PDB entry 3L4K | X-ray diffraction, 2.98 A resolution | chains A and D of the 5 polymer chains in the assembly

[Chain A]
Molecule: DNA topoisomerase 2
Source organism: Saccharomyces cerevisiae
Notes: EC 5.99.1.3
UniProt: P06786 (TOP2_YEAST); residues 421-1177 here = UniProt positions 421-1177
Chain sequence (758 residues; numbered 421 to 1177; the number before each row is that of its first residue):
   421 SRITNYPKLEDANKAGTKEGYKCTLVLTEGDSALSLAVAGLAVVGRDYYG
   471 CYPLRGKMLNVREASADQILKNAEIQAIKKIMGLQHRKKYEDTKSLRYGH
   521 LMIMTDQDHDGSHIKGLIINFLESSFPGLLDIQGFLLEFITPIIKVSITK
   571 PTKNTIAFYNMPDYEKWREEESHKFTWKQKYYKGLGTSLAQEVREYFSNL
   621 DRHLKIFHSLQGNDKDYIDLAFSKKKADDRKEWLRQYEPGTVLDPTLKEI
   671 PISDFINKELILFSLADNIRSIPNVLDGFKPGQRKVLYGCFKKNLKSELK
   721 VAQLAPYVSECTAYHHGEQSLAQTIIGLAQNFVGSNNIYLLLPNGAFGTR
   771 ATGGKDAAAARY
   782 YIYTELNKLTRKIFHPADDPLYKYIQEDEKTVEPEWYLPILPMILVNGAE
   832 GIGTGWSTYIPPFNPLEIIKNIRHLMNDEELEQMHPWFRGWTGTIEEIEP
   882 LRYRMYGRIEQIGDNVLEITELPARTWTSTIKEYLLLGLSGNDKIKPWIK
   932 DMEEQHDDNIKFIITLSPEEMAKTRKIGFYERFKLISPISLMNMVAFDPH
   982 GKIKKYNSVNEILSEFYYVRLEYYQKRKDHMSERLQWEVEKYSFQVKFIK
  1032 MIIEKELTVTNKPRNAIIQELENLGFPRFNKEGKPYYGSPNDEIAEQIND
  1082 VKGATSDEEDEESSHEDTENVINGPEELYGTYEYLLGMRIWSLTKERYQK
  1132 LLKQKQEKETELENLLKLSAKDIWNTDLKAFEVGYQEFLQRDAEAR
Not modelled in the structure: 1071-1106
Construct notes: microheterogeneity Tyr-782 (Tyr in P06786)
Modified / non-standard residues: Tyr-782 (o-phosphotyrosine; PTR)
Swiss-Prot annotation at these positions:
  - region: Lys-965 to Asn-974 (Interaction with DNA)
  - active site: Tyr-782 (O-(5'-phospho-DNA)-tyrosine intermediate)
  - binding site (Mg(2+)): Glu-449, Asp-526, Asp-528
  - site: Lys-477 (Interaction with DNA), Asn-480 (Interaction with DNA), Arg-650 (Interaction with DNA), Lys-651 (Interaction with DNA), Lys-700 (Interaction with DNA), Tyr-734 (Interaction with DNA), Ser-740 (Interaction with DNA), Arg-781 (Transition state stabilizer), Ile-833 (Important for DNA bending), Trp-908 (Interaction with DNA)
  - modified residue: Thr-1086 (Phosphothreonine), Ser-1087 (Phosphoserine)
  - mutagenesis: Arg-690 (R690A: Loss of enzyme activity), Asp-697 (D697A: Strongly reduced enzyme activity), Lys-700 (K700A: Strongly reduced enzyme activity), Arg-704 (R704A: Strongly reduced enzyme activity), His-736 (H736A: No effect), Arg-781 (R781A: Strongly reduced enzyme activity), Tyr-782 (Y782F: Loss of enzyme activity), Asn-828 (N828A: Strongly reduced enzyme activity)
Ion coordination: Zn2+ site 1: Glu-449, Asp-526 (together with 3'-thio-thymidine-5'-phosphate) (shared with 1 residue of chain B); Zn2+ site 2: Asp-526, Asp-528; Zn2+ site 3 near His-623 (its only coordinating residue here); Zn2+ site 4 near His-628 (its only coordinating residue here); Zn2+ site 5: His-735, Glu-808; Zn2+ site 6 near His-736 (its only coordinating residue here); Zn2+ site 7 near His-981 (its only coordinating residue here)
Small-molecule neighbours: 3'-thio-thymidine-5'-phosphate (TSP): Glu-449, Gly-476, Lys-477, Asp-526, Asp-530, Lys-603, His-735, His-736, Gly-737
From the paper describing this entry:
  - catalytic residues: His-736, Arg-781, Tyr-782
  - Zn2+ coordination: Glu-449, Asp-526, Asp-528
  - binding site for 3'-thio-thymidine-5'-phosphate: His-736

[Chain D]
Molecule: 10-nt DNA strand
Sequence (10 nucleotides; numbered 1 to 10; the number before each row is that of its first residue):
     1 GGATGACGAT

[Interface between chain A and chain D]
Contacting residue pairs (16):
  Lys-477(A) with DT10(D), base contact
  Ser-485(A) with DT4(D), hydrogen bond to the phosphate
  Asp-530(A) with DT10(D), phosphate contact
  Arg-690(A) with DT10(D), sugar contact
  Lys-700(A) with DG8(D), hydrogen bond to the phosphate; DA9(D), salt bridge to the phosphate
  Tyr-734(A) with DT10(D), hydrogen bond to the phosphate
  His-736(A) with DT10(D), hydrogen bond to the phosphate
  Ser-740(A) with DA9(D), sugar contact; DT10(D), hydrogen bond to the phosphate
  Lys-775(A) with DC7(D), salt bridge to the phosphate
  Glu-831(A) with DC7(D), sugar contact; DG8(D), sugar contact
  Ile-833(A) with DC7(D), base contact; DG8(D), base contact
  Trp-908(A) with DC7(D), hydrogen bond to the phosphate
Other interface residues (no listed pair), chain A (15 interface residues in all): Asp-487, Gln-703, Thr-744

[In short]
The interface between chain A and chain D involves 15 residues on one side and 5 on the other; the contacts
include 6 hydrogen bonds and 2 salt bridges. Among the polar pairs are Ser-485(A)/DT4(D), Lys-700(A)/DG8(D)
and Tyr-734(A)/DT10(D). The paper reports catalytic residues His-736(A), Arg-781(A) and Tyr-782(A); a binding
site for 3'-thio-thymidine-5'-phosphate at His-736(A).
Here chain A is DNA topoisomerase 2 (Saccharomyces cerevisiae) and chain D is a 10-nt DNA strand. Entry 3L4K
(Topoisomerase II-DNA cleavage complex, metal-bound) was determined by X-ray diffraction, deposited together
with 3L4J.
